6NYX - chains C and N of the 6 polymer chains in the assembly; structure by X-ray diffraction, 1.85 A resolution.

== Chain C ==
Name: Fusion glycoprotein F0
UniProt: Q84193 (Q84193_9MONO); numbering as in UniProt (aligned over 139-189)
Amino-acid sequence (53 residues; each row starts with the number of its first residue):
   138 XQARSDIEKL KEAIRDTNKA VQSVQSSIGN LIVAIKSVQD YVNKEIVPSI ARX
Disordered / not traced: 138-139, 188-190
Construct notes: acetylation (138); amidation (190)
Modified residues: ACE (acetyl group) at position 138; NH2 (amino group) at position 190

== Chain N ==
Name: Fusion glycoprotein F0
UniProt: Q84193 (Q84193_9MONO); residue numbers follow UniProt; this construct covers 449-484
Amino-acid sequence (38 residues; numbered 448 to 485; the number before each row is that of its first residue):
   448 XVALDPIDIS IVLNKIKSDL EESKEWIRRS NQKLDSIX
Disordered / not traced: 448-450, 485
Construct notes: acetylation (448); engineered mutation Val459 (Glu in Q84193), Ile463 (Ala in Q84193); amidation (485)
Modified residues: ACE (acetyl group) at position 448; NH2 (amino group) at position 485

== Interface between chain C and chain N ==
Contacting residue pairs (38):
  Asp143(C) with Ile484(N)
  Lys146(C) with Ser483(N), hydrogen bond (side chain-backbone); Ile484(N)
  Leu147(C) with Ile484(N), hydrophobic
  Glu149(C) with Lys480(N)
  Ala150(C) with Ser477(N), hydrogen bond (backbone-side chain); Leu481(N), hydrophobic
  Asp153(C) with Trp473(N); Arg476(N); Ser477(N); Lys480(N), salt bridge
  Thr154(C) with Ser477(N), hydrogen bond
  Lys156(C) with Trp473(N)
  Ala157(C) with Ser470(N), hydrogen bond (backbone-side chain); Trp473(N); Ile474(N), hydrophobic
  Ser160(C) with Asp466(N); Glu469(N); Ser470(N); Trp473(N)
  Val161(C) with Ser470(N)
  Ser163(C) with Asp466(N), hydrogen bond
  Ser164(C) with Ile463(N); Asp466(N); Leu467(N)
  Asn167(C) with Val459(N); Lys462(N); Ile463(N); Asp466(N), hydrogen bond
  Leu168(C) with Ile463(N), hydrophobic
  Ala171(C) with Val459(N), hydrophobic
  Ser174(C) with Ile456(N)
  Val175(C) with Ile454(N), hydrophobic; Ile456(N), hydrophobic
  Tyr178(C) with Asp452(N), hydrogen bond (side chain-backbone); Pro453(N); Ile454(N)
  Glu182(C) with Asp452(N)
Other interface residues (no listed pair), chain C (21 interface residues in all): Val170
Other interface residues (no listed pair), chain N (20 interface residues in all): Leu451

== Summary ==
21 residues of chain C face 20 of chain N across their interface, with 7 hydrogen bonds and 1 salt bridge.
Among the polar pairs are Asp153(C)-Lys480(N), Lys146(C)-Ser483(N) and Ala150(C)-Ser477(N).
Chain C is Fusion glycoprotein F0 and chain N is Fusion glycoprotein F0; the structure, Human parainfluenza
virus type 3 fusion protein N-terminal heptad repeat domain+VI, was determined by X-ray diffraction, deposited
together with 6NRO and 6NTX.
